Entry 8RNA (electron microscopy, 3.57 A resolution); this record covers chains A and C of the 10 polymer chains in the assembly.

== Chain A ==
Molecule: Polymerase acidic protein
Source organism: Influenza B virus (B/Memphis/13/2003)
Notes: EC 3.1.-.-
UniProt: Q5V8Z9 (Q5V8Z9_9INFB); residues 1-726 here = UniProt positions 1-726
Chain sequence (726 residues; numbered 1 to 726; the number before each row is that of its first residue):
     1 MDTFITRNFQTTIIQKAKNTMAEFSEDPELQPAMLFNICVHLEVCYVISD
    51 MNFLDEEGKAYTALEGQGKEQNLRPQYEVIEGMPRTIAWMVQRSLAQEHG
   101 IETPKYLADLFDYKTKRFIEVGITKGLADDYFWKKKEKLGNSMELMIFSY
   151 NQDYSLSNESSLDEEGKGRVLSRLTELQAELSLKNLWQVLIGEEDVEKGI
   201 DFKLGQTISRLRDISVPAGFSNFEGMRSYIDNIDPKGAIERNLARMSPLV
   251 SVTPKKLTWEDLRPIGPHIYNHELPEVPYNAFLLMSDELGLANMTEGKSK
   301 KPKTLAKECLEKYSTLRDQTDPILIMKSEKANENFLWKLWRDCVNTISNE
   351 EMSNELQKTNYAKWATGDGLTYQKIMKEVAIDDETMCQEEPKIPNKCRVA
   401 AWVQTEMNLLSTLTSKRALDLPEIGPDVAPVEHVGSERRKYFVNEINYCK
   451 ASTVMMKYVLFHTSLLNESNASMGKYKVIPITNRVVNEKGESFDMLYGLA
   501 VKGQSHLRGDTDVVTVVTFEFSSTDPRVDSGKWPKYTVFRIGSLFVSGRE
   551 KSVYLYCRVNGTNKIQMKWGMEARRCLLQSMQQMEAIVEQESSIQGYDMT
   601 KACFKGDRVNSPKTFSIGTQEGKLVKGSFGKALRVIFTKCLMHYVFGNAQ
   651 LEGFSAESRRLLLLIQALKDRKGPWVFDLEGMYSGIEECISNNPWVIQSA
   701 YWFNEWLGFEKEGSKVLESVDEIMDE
Disordered / not traced: 717-726
Reported in the primary citation:
  - mutagenesis - K631A/R634A: decreased catalytic activity
  - mutagenesis - K631A/R634A: decreased binding to Acidic leucine-rich nuclear phosphoprotein 32 family member A

== Chain C ==
Molecule: Polymerase basic protein 2
Source organism: Influenza B virus (B/Memphis/13/2003)
UniProt: Q5V8X3 (Q5V8X3_9INFB); residue numbers follow UniProt; this construct covers 1-770
Chain sequence (799 residues; row label = number of the first residue in the row):
     1 MTLAKIELLKQLLRDNEAKTVLKQTTVDQYNIIRKFNTSRIEKNPSLRMK
    51 WAMCSNFPLALTKGDMANRIPLEYKGIQLKTNAEDIGTKGQMCSIAAVTW
   101 WNTYGPIGDTEGFERVYESFFLRKMRLDNATWGRITFGPVERVRKRVLLN
   151 PLTKEMPPDEASNVIMEILFPKEAGIPRESTWIHRELIKEKREKLKGTMI
   201 TPIVLAYMLERELVARRRFLPVAGATSAEFIEMLHCLQGENWRQIYHPGG
   251 NKLTESRSQSMIVACRKIIRRSIVASNPLELAVEIANKTVIDTEPLKSCL
   301 AAIDGGDVACDIIRAALGLKIRQRQRFGRLELKRISGRGFKNDEEILIGN
   351 GTIQKIGIWDGEEEFHVRCGECRGILKKSKMKLEKLLINSAKKEDMRDLI
   401 ILCMVFSQDTRMFQGVRGEINFLNRAGQLLSPMYQLQRYFLNRSNDLFDQ
   451 WGYEESPKASELHGINESMNASDYTLKGVVVTRNVIDDFSSTETEKVSIT
   501 KNLSLIKRTGEVIMGANDVSELESQAQLMITYDTPKMWEMGTTKELVQNT
   551 YQWVLKNLVTLKAQFLLGKEDMFQWDAFEAFESIIPQKMAGQYSGFARAV
   601 LKQMRDQEVMKTDQFIKLLPFCFSPPKLRSNGEPYQFLKLVLKGGGENFI
   651 EVRKGSPLFSYNPQTEVLTICGRMMSLKGKIEDEERNRSMGNAVLAGFLV
   701 SGKYDPDLGDFKTIEELEKLKPGEKANILLYQGKPVKVVKRKRYSALSND
   751 ISQGIKRQRMTVESMGWALSGWSHPQFEKGGGSGGGSGGSAWSHPQFEK
Disordered / not traced: 250-255, 767-799
Differences from the reference sequence: expression tag (771-799)

== How chain A and chain C interact ==
Contacting residue pairs - 103 pairs, chain A then chain C:
  Asn8(A) - Arg178(C)
  Gln10(A) - Asn287(C)
  Gln10(A) - Ser748(C)
  Gln10(A) - Ile751(C)
  Thr11(A) - Leu279(C)
  Thr11(A) - Ala315(C)
  Thr11(A) - Ala316(C)  hydrogen bond (side chain-backbone)
  Thr11(A) - Leu317(C)
  Thr12(A) - Glu280(C)
  Thr12(A) - Val283(C)
  Thr12(A) - Ile751(C)
  Ile13(A) - Ile751(C)  hydrophobic
  Gln15(A) - Asn277(C)
  Gln15(A) - Leu279(C)
  Gln15(A) - Glu280(C)  hydrogen bond
  Lys16(A) - Glu280(C)
  Tyr46(A) - Gly754(C)
  Tyr46(A) - Ile755(C)
  Tyr46(A) - Gln758(C)  hydrogen bond
  Ser49(A) - Arg757(C)  hydrogen bond (backbone-side chain)
  Asp50(A) - Asp750(C)
  Asp50(A) - Arg757(C)
  Met51(A) - Arg743(C)
  Met51(A) - Arg757(C)
  Phe53(A) - Arg757(C)
  Thr62(A) - Arg743(C)  hydrogen bond
  Leu64(A) - Thr560(C)
  Leu64(A) - Gln564(C)
  Glu65(A) - Asn749(C)
  Glu65(A) - Asp750(C)
  Gly66(A) - Trp553(C)
  Gln67(A) - Trp553(C)
  Gln67(A) - Thr560(C)
  Gln67(A) - Leu561(C)
  Gln67(A) - Trp575(C)
  Gly68(A) - Gln574(C)
  Gly68(A) - Trp575(C)
  Lys69(A) - Gln574(C)
  Lys69(A) - Trp575(C)
  Glu70(A) - Gln574(C)  hydrogen bond (backbone-side chain)
  Pro75(A) - Arg757(C)
  Glu78(A) - Thr761(C)  hydrogen bond
  Val79(A) - Gln758(C)
  Glu81(A) - Gln758(C)  hydrogen bond (backbone-side chain)
  Met83(A) - Gln758(C)
  Ile87(A) - Met765(C)  hydrophobic
  Met90(A) - Met765(C)  hydrophobic
  Val91(A) - Met765(C)  hydrophobic
  Asn151(A) - Lys703(C)
  Gln152(A) - Val700(C)
  Gln152(A) - Gly702(C)
  Gln152(A) - Lys703(C)
  Asp153(A) - Lys703(C)  salt bridge
  Glu165(A) - Leu699(C)
  Glu165(A) - Arg743(C)  salt bridge
  Lys167(A) - Ser701(C)
  Gly168(A) - Leu699(C)
  Gly168(A) - Val700(C)
  Gly168(A) - Ser701(C)
  Arg169(A) - Leu699(C)
  Leu171(A) - Val700(C)
  Leu171(A) - Ser701(C)
  Ser172(A) - Ile176(C)
  Ser172(A) - Leu699(C)
  Ser172(A) - Val700(C)  hydrogen bond (side chain-backbone)
  Thr175(A) - Ile176(C)
  Thr175(A) - Val700(C)
  Thr175(A) - Leu730(C)
  Glu176(A) - Ile176(C)
  Glu176(A) - Arg178(C)
  Gln178(A) - Lys734(C)  hydrogen bond
  Ala179(A) - Tyr731(C)
  Glu180(A) - Asp159(C)
  Glu180(A) - Arg178(C)  salt bridge
  Ser182(A) - Asp28(C)
  Gln188(A) - Gln29(C)
  Ala429(A) - Trp132(C)  hydrophobic
  Ala429(A) - Gln244(C)
  Pro430(A) - Trp132(C)
  Pro430(A) - Gly133(C)
  Pro430(A) - Ile135(C)
  Pro430(A) - Gln244(C)
  Val431(A) - Ile135(C)
  Val431(A) - Trp242(C)  hydrophobic
  Arg438(A) - Phe137(C)
  Asn467(A) - Cys54(C)
  Asn470(A) - Trp51(C)  hydrogen bond (side chain-backbone)
  Asn470(A) - Cys54(C)
  Asp510(A) - Leu47(C)
  Asp510(A) - Trp51(C)
  Lys564(A) - Trp51(C)
  Lys568(A) - Asn44(C)
  Lys568(A) - Ser46(C)
  Lys568(A) - Leu47(C)
  Met571(A) - Lys50(C)  hydrogen bond
  Glu572(A) - Lys50(C)  salt bridge
  Glu589(A) - Trp242(C)  hydrogen bond
  Ser592(A) - Phe137(C)
  Ser593(A) - Phe137(C)
  Ser593(A) - Pro139(C)
  Ser593(A) - Asn241(C)
  Gly596(A) - Phe137(C)
  Asp598(A) - Phe137(C)
Also at the interface, not in a pair above, chain A (73 interface residues in all): Asp2, Thr6, Lys18, Glu29, Glu43, Tyr77, Gly82, Glu164, Lys184, Val434, Leu466, Gln590, Tyr597
Also at the interface, not in a pair above, chain C (67 interface residues in all): Glu179, Cys236, Gly318, Lys496, Ser498, Ile499, Lys501, Arg508, Asp571, Asp576, Val736, Val739, Ser745, Leu747, Val762

== Summary ==
The interface between chain A and chain C involves 73 residues on one side and 67 on the other, with 13
hydrogen bonds and 4 salt bridges. Polar contacts include Asp153(A)-Lys703(C), Glu165(A)-Arg743(C) and
Glu180(A)-Arg178(C). The paper reports that K631A/R634A of chain A reduce catalytic activity; K631A/R634A of
chain A reduce binding to Acidic leucine-rich nuclear phosphoprotein 32 family member A.
Here chain A is Polymerase acidic protein and chain C is Polymerase basic protein 2, both from Influenza B
virus (B/Memphis/13/2003). Entry 8RNA (Influenza B polymerase apo-trimer) was determined by electron
microscopy (same publication as 8RN1, 8RN2, 8RN3, 8RN4, 8RN5, 8RN6 and 5 further entries).
